PDB entry 6DBR | electron microscopy, 4.00 A resolution | chains C and F of the 8 polymer chains in the assembly

Chain C:
Molecule: Recombination activating gene 1 - MBP chimera
Organism: Escherichia coli
Notes: EC 2.3.2.27
Reference sequence: chimeric construct of P0AEX9, O13033: residues -113 to 250 from P0AEX9 (MALE_ECOLI) positions 29-392 (UniProt number = residue number + 142); residues 271-1031 from O13033 positions 271-1031 (same numbers)
Sequence (1159 residues; numbered -127 to 1031; the number before each row is that of its first residue; numbers below 1 keep their minus sign (Met-127 is residue -127)):
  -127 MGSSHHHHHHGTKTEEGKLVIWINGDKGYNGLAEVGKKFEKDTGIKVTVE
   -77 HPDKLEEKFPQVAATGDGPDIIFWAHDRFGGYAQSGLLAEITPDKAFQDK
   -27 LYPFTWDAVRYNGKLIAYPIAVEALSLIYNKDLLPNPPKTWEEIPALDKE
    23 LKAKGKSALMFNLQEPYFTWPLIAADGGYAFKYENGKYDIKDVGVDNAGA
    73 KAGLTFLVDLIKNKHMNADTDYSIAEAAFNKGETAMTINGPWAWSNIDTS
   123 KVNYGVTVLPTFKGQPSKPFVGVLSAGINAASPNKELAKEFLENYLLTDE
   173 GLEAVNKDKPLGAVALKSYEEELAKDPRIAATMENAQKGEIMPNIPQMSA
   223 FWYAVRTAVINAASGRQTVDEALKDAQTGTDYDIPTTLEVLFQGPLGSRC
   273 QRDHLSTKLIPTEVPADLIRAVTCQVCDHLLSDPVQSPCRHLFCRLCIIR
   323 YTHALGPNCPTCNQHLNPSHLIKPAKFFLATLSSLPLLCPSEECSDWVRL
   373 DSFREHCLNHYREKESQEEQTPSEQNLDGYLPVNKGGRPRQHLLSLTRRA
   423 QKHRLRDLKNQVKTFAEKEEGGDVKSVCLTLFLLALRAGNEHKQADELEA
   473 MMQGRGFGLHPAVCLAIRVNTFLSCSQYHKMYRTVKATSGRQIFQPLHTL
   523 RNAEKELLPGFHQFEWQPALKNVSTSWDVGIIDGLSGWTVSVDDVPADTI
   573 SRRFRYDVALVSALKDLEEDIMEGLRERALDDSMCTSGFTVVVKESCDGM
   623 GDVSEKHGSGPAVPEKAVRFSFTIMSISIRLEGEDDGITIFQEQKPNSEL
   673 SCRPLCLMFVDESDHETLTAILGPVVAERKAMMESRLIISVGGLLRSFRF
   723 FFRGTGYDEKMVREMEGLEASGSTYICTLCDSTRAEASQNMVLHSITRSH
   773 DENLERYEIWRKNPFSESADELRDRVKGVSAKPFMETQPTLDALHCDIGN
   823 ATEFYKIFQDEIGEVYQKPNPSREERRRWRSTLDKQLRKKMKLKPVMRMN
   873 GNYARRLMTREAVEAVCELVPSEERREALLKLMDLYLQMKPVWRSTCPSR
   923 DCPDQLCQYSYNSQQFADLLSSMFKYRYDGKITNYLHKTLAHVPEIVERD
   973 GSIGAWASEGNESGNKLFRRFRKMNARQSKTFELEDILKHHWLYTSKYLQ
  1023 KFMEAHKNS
Unresolved in the structure: -127 to 479, 627-634, 1030-1031
Construct notes: initiating methionine (-127); expression tag (-126 to -114); linker (251-270)
Bound ions: Ca2+ site 1: Asp620, Glu984 (shared with 1 residue of chain G); Ca2+ site 2: Asp730 (shared with 2 residues of chain G); Zn2+: Cys749, Cys752, His959, His964
What the authors report for this chain:
  - catalytic residues: Asp620, Glu684, Asp730, Glu984
  - binding site for Forward strand of melted RSS substrate DNA: Arg999, Gln1000

Chain F:
Molecule: Reverse strand of unmelted RSS substrate DNA
Sequence (34 nucleotides; numbered 1 to 34; the number before each row is that of its first residue):
     1 CCAGTCTGTAGCACTGTGTAAGACAGGCCAGATC

How chain C and chain F interact:
Residue-residue contacts (12):
  His501(C) - DG8(F)  sugar contact
  His501(C) - DT9(F)  salt bridge to the phosphate
  Tyr504(C) - DT7(F)  phosphate contact
  Tyr504(C) - DG8(F)  hydrogen bond to the phosphate
  Arg505(C) - DT9(F)  salt bridge to the phosphate
  Lys508(C) - DT7(F)  phosphate contact
  Lys508(C) - DG8(F)  salt bridge to the phosphate
  Pro518(C) - DG8(F)  phosphate contact
  His520(C) - DT7(F)  salt bridge to the phosphate
  Arg999(C) - DC14(F)  base contact
  Gln1000(C) - DT15(F)  sugar contact
  Ser1001(C) - DC14(F)  phosphate contact
Also at the interface, not in a pair above, chain C (10 interface residues in all): Gln514
Also at the interface, not in a pair above, chain F (7 interface residues in all): DC6, DG16

Overview:
10 residues of chain C and 7 residues of chain F are in contact, with 1 hydrogen bond and 4 salt bridges.
Polar pairs include Tyr504(C)-DG8(F), His501(C)-DT9(F) and Arg505(C)-DT9(F). The paper reports catalytic
residues Asp620(C), Glu684(C) and Asp730(C) among others; a binding site for Forward strand of melted RSS
substrate DNA at Arg999(C) and Gln1000(C).
Chain C is Recombination activating gene 1 - MBP chimera (Escherichia coli) and chain F is Reverse strand of
unmelted RSS substrate DNA; the structure, Cryo-EM structure of RAG in complex with one melted RSS and one
unmelted RSS, was determined by electron microscopy together with 6DBI, 6DBJ, 6DBL, 6DBO, 6DBQ, 6DBT and 4
further entries from the same study.
